PDB entry 7EJK | electron microscopy, 3.40 A resolution | chains A and H of the 5 polymer chains in the assembly

[Chain A]
Name: Guanine nucleotide-binding protein G(o) subunit alpha
Organism: Homo sapiens
Reference sequence: P09471 (GNAO_HUMAN); residue numbers follow UniProt; this construct covers 1-354
Amino-acid sequence (354 residues; each row starts with the number of its first residue):
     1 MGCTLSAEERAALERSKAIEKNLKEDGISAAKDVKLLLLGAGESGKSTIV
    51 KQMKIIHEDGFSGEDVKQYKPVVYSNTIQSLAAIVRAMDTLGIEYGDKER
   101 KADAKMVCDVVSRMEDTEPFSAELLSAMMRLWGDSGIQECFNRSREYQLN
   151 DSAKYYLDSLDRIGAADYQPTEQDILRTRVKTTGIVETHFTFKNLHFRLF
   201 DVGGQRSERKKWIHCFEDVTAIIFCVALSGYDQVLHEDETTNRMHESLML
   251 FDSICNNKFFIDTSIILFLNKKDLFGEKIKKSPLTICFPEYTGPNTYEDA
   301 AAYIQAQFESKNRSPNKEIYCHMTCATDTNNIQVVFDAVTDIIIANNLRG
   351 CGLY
Unresolved in the structure: 1-3, 54-182, 235-241
UniProt features mapped onto this chain:
  - region: Lys35 to Thr48 (G1 motif), Asp174 to Thr182 (G2 motif), Phe197 to Arg206 (G3 motif), Ile266 to Asp273 (G4 motif), Thr324 to Thr329 (G5 motif)
  - binding site (GTP): Glu43, Lys46, Ser47, Thr48, Ser152, Leu176, Arg177, Thr178, Arg179, Asn270, Asp273, Cys325
  - binding site (Mg(2+)): Ser47, Thr182
  - modified residue: Arg179 (ADP-ribosylarginine), Gln205 (5-glutamyl histamine), Cys351 (ADP-ribosylcysteine)
  - lipidation: Gly2 (N-myristoyl glycine), Cys3 (S-palmitoyl cysteine), Cys351 (S-palmitoyl cysteine)
  - natural variant: Gly40 (G40R: In DEE17 and NEDIM; G40W: Found in a patient with intractable early-onset epilepsy), Ser47 (S47G: In NEDIM), Gln52 (Q52P: Found in a patient with intractable early-onset epilepsy; Q52R: In DEE17), Ile56 (I56T: In NEDIM), Asp174 (D174G: In DEE17), Thr191 to Phe197 (deletion: In DEE17), Gly203 (G203R: In DEE17), Arg209 (R209C: In DEE17 and NEDIM; R209G: In NEDIM; R209H: In NEDIM; R209L: In NEDIM), Ala227 (A227V: In NEDIM), Glu246 (E246G: In NEDIM; E246K: In NEDIM), Ile279 (I279N: In DEE17)
  - mutagenesis: Cys351 (C351A: Strong loss of binding to ADGRG3)

[Chain H]
Name: scFv16
Organism: Mus musculus
Notes: antibody fragment or engineered binder
Amino-acid sequence (307 residues; each row starts with the number of its first residue; note: 3 numbers in that range are skipped by the numbering (no residue carries them; nothing is unmodelled there); a row labelled like 120A-120O holds insertion residues (120A, then the next letters in order); numbers below 1 keep their minus sign (Met-37 is residue -37)):
   -37 MLLVNQSHQGFNKEHTSKMVSAIVLYVLLAAAAHSAFADVQLVESGGGLV
    13 QPGGSRKLSCSASGFAFSSFGMHWVRQAPEKGLEWVAYISSGSGTIYYAD
    63 TVKGRFTISRDDPKNTLFLQMTSLRSEDTAMYYCVRSIYYYGSSPFDFWG
   113 QGTTLTVS
120A-120O SGGGGSGGGGSGGGG
   124 SDIVMTQATSSVPVTPGESVSISCRSSKSLLHSNGNTYLYWFLQRPGQSP
   174 QLLIYRMSNLASGVPDRFSGSGSGTAFTLTISRLEAEDVGVYYCMQHLEY
   224 PLTFGAGTKLELKGSLEVLFQGPAAAHHHHHHHH
Unresolved in the structure: -37 to 0, 120A-120O, 237-257
Disulfides: Cys22-Cys96, Cys147-Cys217

[How chain A and chain H interact]
Contacting residue pairs (20; chain A residue first):
  Thr4(A) with His155(H)
  Ser6(A) with His155(H); Tyr161(H), hydrogen bond
  Ala7(A) with His220(H); Leu221(H); Tyr223(H), hydrophobic
  Glu8(A) with Tyr101(H); Tyr161(H); Tyr163(H), hydrogen bond; Arg179(H), salt bridge; His220(H)
  Glu9(A) with Asn157(H), hydrogen bond
  Ala11(A) with Tyr101(H), hydrophobic
  Ala12(A) with Tyr101(H)
  Glu14(A) with Ser52(H), hydrogen bond; Thr57(H), hydrogen bond
  Arg15(A) with Ser31(H); Ile100(H); Tyr101(H); Tyr102(H)
Also at the interface, not in a pair above, chain A (11 interface residues in all): Leu5, Arg10
Also at the interface, not in a pair above, chain H (19 interface residues in all): Ser53, Gly54, Gly56, Tyr59, Pro107

[Summary]
Chain A and chain H form an interface of 11 and 19 residues respectively, with 5 hydrogen bonds and 1 salt
bridge. Polar contacts include Glu8(A)-Arg179(H), Ser6(A)-Tyr161(H) and Glu8(A)-Tyr163(H).
Chain A is Guanine nucleotide-binding protein G(o) subunit alpha (Homo sapiens) and chain H is scFv16 (Mus
musculus); the structure, Structure of the alpha2A-adrenergic receptor GoA signaling complex bound to
oxymetazoline, was determined by electron microscopy together with 7EJ0, 7EJ8 and 7EJA from the same study.
